Entry 7UW9 (electron microscopy, 4.20 A resolution (low resolution: residue-level contacts below are approximate; hydrogen-bond / salt-bridge calls are withheld)); this record covers chains F and I of the 31 polymer chains in the assembly.

Chain F:
Molecule: V-type proton ATPase subunit B2
From: Citrus limon
Reference sequence: A0A067FXK2 (A0A067FXK2_CITSI); residues 1-488 here = UniProt positions 1-488
Sequence (488 residues; numbered 1 to 488; the number before each row is that of its first residue):
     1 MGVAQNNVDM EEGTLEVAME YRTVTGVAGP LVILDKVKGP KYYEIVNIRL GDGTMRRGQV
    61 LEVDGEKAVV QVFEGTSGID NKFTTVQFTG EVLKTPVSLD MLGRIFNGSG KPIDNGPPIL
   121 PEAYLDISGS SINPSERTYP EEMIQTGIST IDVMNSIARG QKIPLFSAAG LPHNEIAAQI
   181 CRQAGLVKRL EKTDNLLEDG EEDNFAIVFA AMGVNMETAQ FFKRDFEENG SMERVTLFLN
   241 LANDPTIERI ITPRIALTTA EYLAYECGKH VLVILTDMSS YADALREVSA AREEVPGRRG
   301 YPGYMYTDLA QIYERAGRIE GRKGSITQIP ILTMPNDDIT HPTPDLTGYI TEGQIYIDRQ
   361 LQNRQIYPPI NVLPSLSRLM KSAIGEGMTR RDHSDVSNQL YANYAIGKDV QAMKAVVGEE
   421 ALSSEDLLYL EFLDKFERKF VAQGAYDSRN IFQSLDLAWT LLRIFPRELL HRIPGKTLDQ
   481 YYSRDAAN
Unresolved in the structure: 1-14, 193-202, 485-488

Chain I:
Molecule: V-type proton ATPase subunit E
From: Citrus limon
Reference sequence: Q9MB46 (VATE_CITUN); residues 1-230 here = UniProt positions 1-230
Sequence (230 residues; numbered 1 to 230; the number before each row is that of its first residue):
     1 MNDADVSKQI QQMVRFIRQE AEEKANEISV SAEEEFNIEK LQLVEAEKKK IRQEYERKEK
    61 QVEIRKKIEY SMQLNASRIK VLQAQDDLVS NMMEAASKEV LNVSRDHNSY KKLLKGLIVQ
   121 SLLRLKEPAV LLRCRKDDHH LVESVLESAK EEYAQKLQVH PPEIIVDHHI YLPPGPGHHN
   181 AHGPSCSGGV VVASRDGKIV CENTLDARLD VVFRKKLPEI RKQLVSQVAA
Unresolved in the structure: 1-12, 165-171, 227-230

Chain F / chain I interface:
Residue-residue contacts (33; chain F residue first):
  Leu15(F) with Gln120(I); Arg208(I)
  Glu16(F) with Val211(I)
  Val17(F) with Glu202(I); Asn203(I); Arg208(I)
  Ala18(F) with Glu202(I)
  Met19(F) with Val200(I)
  Glu20(F) with Lys198(I); Val200(I)
  Tyr21(F) with Lys198(I); Ile199(I)
  Arg22(F) with Asp196(I); Gly197(I); Lys198(I)
  Asp100(F) with Leu82(I)
  Arg104(F) with Leu82(I)
  Pro117(F) with Leu82(I); Gln83(I); Asp86(I)
  Pro118(F) with Asp86(I)
  Leu120(F) with Val89(I); Leu217(I); Arg221(I)
  Pro121(F) with Leu217(I); Pro218(I); Arg221(I)
  Glu122(F) with Pro218(I); Arg221(I)
  Tyr124(F) with Arg214(I); Pro218(I)
  Gly230(F) with Ser71(I)
  Met232(F) with Asn75(I)
Also at the interface, not in a pair above, chain F (24 interface residues in all): Thr23, Lys36, Ser98, Gly116, Ala123, Glu228
Also at the interface, not in a pair above, chain I (28 interface residues in all): Lys67, Ile68, Ile79, Gln85, Cys201, Ala207, Lys215, Leu224

Overview:
The interface between chain F and chain I involves 24 residues on one side and 28 on the other.
Here chain F is V-type proton ATPase subunit B2 and chain I is V-type proton ATPase subunit E, both from
Citrus limon. Entry 7UW9 (Citrus V-ATPase State 1, H in contact with subunit a) was determined by electron
microscopy, deposited together with 7UWA, 7UWB, 7UWC and 7UWD.
